Entry 5OGH (X-ray diffraction, 1.16 A resolution); this record covers chain A.

== Chain A ==
Protein: Ribonuclease pancreatic
Source organism: Bos taurus
Notes: EC 3.1.27.5
UniProt: P61823 (RNAS1_BOVIN); residues 1-124 here correspond to UniProt positions 27-150 (UniProt number = residue number + 26)
Amino-acid sequence (124 residues; row label = number of the first residue in the row):
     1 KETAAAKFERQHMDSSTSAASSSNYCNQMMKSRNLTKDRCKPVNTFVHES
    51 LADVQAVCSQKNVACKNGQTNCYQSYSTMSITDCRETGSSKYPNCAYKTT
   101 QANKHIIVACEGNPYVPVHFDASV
Disulfides: Cys26-Cys84, Cys40-Cys95, Cys58-Cys110, Cys65-Cys72
Metal / ion sites: Na+: Lys31, Ser32, Asn34
Ligand contacts:
  - cytidine-3'-monophosphate (C3P), molecule 1: Lys1, Glu2, Arg10, Asn34
  - cytidine-3'-monophosphate (C3P), molecule 2: Gln11, His12, Lys41, Val43, Asn44, Thr45, Lys66, Val118, His119, Phe120, Ala122

== In short ==
Bound to chain A: cytidine-3'-monophosphate. Lys31, Ser32 and Asn34 form the Na+ site.
Chain A is Ribonuclease pancreatic (Bos taurus); the structure, Structure of RNase A at high resolution (1.16
A) in complex with 3'-CMP and sulphate ions, was determined by X-ray diffraction (same publication as 6ENP,
5OAB and 5ET4).
